8SIM - chains B and A of the 8 polymer chains in the assembly; structure by electron microscopy, 6.20 A resolution (low resolution: residue-level contacts below are approximate; hydrogen-bond / salt-bridge calls are withheld).

# Chain B
Molecule: Calmodulin-1
From: Homo sapiens
UniProtKB: P0DP23 (CALM1_HUMAN); residue numbers follow UniProt; this construct covers 1-149
Chain sequence (149 residues; each row starts with the number of its first residue):
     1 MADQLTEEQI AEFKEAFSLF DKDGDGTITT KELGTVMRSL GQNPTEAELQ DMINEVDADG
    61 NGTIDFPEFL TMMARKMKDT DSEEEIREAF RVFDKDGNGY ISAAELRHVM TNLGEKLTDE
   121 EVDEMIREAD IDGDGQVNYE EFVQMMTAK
Disordered / not traced: 1-5
Ion coordination: Ca2+ near Thr35 (its only coordinating residue here)
Swiss-Prot annotation at these positions:
  - binding site (Ca(2+)): Asp21, Asp23, Asp25, Thr27, Glu32, Asp57, Asp59, Asn61, Thr63, Glu68, Asp94, Asp96, Asn98, Tyr100, Glu105, Asp130, Asp132, Asp134, Gln136, Glu141
  - modified residue: Ala2 (N-acetylalanine), Lys22 (N6-acetyllysine), Thr45 (Phosphothreonine), Ser82 (Phosphoserine), Lys95 (N6-acetyllysine), Tyr100 (Phosphotyrosine), Ser102 (Phosphoserine), Thr111 (Phosphothreonine), Lys116 (N6,N6,N6-trimethyllysine), Tyr139 (Phosphotyrosine)
  - cross-link: Lys22 (Glycyl lysine isopeptide (Lys-Gly) (interchain with G-Cter in SUMO2))
  - natural variant: Asn54 (N54I: In CPVT4), Phe90 (F90L: In LQT14), Asn98 (N98S: In CPVT4), Asp130 (D130G: In LQT14), Glu141 (E141G: In LQT14; E141V: In LQT14), Phe142 (F142L: In LQT14)

# Chain A
Molecule: Potassium voltage-gated channel subfamily KQT member 1
From: Homo sapiens
UniProtKB: P51787 (KCNQ1_HUMAN); residue numbers follow UniProt; this construct covers 76-620
Chain sequence (557 residues; numbered 75 to 631; the number before each row is that of its first residue):
    75 MASDLGPRPP VSLDPRVSIY STRRPVLART HVQGRVYNFL ERPTGWKCFV YHFAVFLIVL
   135 VCLIFSVLST IEQYAALATG TLFWMEIVLV VFFGTEYVVR LWSAGCRSKY VGLWGRLRFA
   195 RKPISIIDLI VVVASMVVLC VGSKGQVFAT SAIRGIRFLQ ILRMLHVDRQ GGTWRLLGSV
   255 VFIHRQELIT TLYIGFLGLI FSSYFVYLAE KDAVNESGRV EFGSYADALW WGVVTVTTIG
   315 YGDKVPQTWV GKTIASCFSV FAISFFALPA GILGSGFALK VQQKQRQKHF NRQIPAAASL
   375 IQTAWRCYAA ENPDSSTWKI YIRKAPRSHT LLSPSPKPKK SVVVKKKKFK LDKDNGVTPG
   435 EKMLTVPHIT CDPPEERRLD HFSVDGYDSS VRKSPTLLEV SMPHFMRTNS FAEDLDLEGE
   495 TLLTPITHIS QLREHHRATI KVIRRMQYFV AKKKFQQARK PYDVRDVIEQ YSQGHLNLMV
   555 RIKELQRRLD QSIGKPSLFI SVSEKSKDRG SNTIGARLNR VEDKVTQLDQ RLALITDMLH
   615 QLLSLHSNSL EVLFQGP
Disordered / not traced: 75-103, 219-222, 397-505, 569-631
Differences from the reference sequence: initiating methionine (75); expression tag (621-631)
Swiss-Prot annotation at these positions:
  - region: Met238 to Gly246 (Interaction with KCNE3), Ala370 to Tyr382 (Interaction with CALM), Lys515 to Phe529 (Interaction with CALM), Pro535 to Leu572 (Interaction with KCNE1 C-terminus), Ile588 to Leu616 (Interaction with AKAP9), Gly589 to His620 (C-terminal assembly domain (tetramerization))
  - binding site (a 1,2-diacyl-sn-glycero-3-phospho-(1D-myo-inositol-4,5-bisphosphate)): Gln244
  - modified residue (Phosphoserine): Ser407, Ser409
  - glycosylation: Asn289 (N-linked (GlcNAc...) asparagine)
  - natural variant: Tyr111 (Y111C: In LQT1; uncertain significance), Glu115 (E115G: In LQT1), Pro117 (P117L: In LQT1; uncertain significance), Cys122 (C122Y: In LQT1), Phe127 (F127L: In LQT1; uncertain significance), Val133 (V133I: In LQT1), Leu134 (L134P: In LQT1; uncertain significance), Cys136 (C136F: In LQT1), Leu137 (L137F: In LQT1; uncertain significance), Ser140 (S140G: In ATFB3), Thr144 (T144A: In LQT1; uncertain significance), Glu146 (E146K: In LQT1; uncertain significance), 154 further natural variant entries in UniProt
  - mutagenesis: Arg231 (R231A: Strongly inhibits SLC5A3 transporter activity), Val324 (V324L: Has a voltage-gated potassium channel activity. Inhibition of voltage-gated potassium channel activity by KCNE4), Lys326 (K326R: Has a voltage-gated potassium channel activity. Disrupts KCNE4-mediated voltage-gated potassium channel activity inhibition), Thr327 (T327V: Has a voltage-gated potassium channel activity. Disrupts KCNE4-mediated voltage-gated potassium channel activity inhibition), Ile328 (I328L: Has a voltage-gated potassium channel activity. Inhibition of voltage-gated potassium channel activity by KCNE4), Ser338 (S338C: Inhibits voltage-gated potassium channel activity), Phe340 (F340C: Inhibits voltage-gated potassium channel activity), Ile375 (I375D: Reduced protein expression, probably due to misfolding and proteasomal degradation. No detectable electrophysiological activity. Reduced electrophysiological activity in the presence of KCNE1), Val516 (V516D: Reduced protein expression, probably due to misfolding and proteasomal degradation. Significantly reduced electrophysiological activity ...), Lys526 (K526N: Decreased interaction with PIP2 and calmodulin/CALM in the presence of calcium. Insensitive to gating modulation by calcified CALM. Impaired IKS current ...), Lys527 (K527N: Decreased interaction with PIP2 and calmodulin/CALM in the presence of calcium. Decreased interaction with PIP2 and CALM in the presence of calcium; when associated with N-526 ...), Gly589 (G589M: No effect), 4 further mutagenesis entries in UniProt

# Interface between chain B and chain A
Pairs across the interface - 57 pairs, chain B then chain A:
  Leu19(B) with His509(A); Thr513(A)
  Leu40(B) with Ile517(A)
  Gln42(B) with Tyr395(A)
  Glu46(B) with Gln547(A); Leu550(A); Asn551(A)
  Asp51(B) with Val524(A); Lys527(A); Lys528(A)
  Asn54(B) with Lys527(A)
  Glu55(B) with Lys527(A)
  Arg75(B) with Arg519(A); Phe523(A)
  Glu85(B) with Lys526(A); Phe529(A); Gln530(A); Arg533(A)
  Ile86(B) with Leu374(A); Ile375(A)
  Arg87(B) with Lys183(A)
  Ala89(B) with Leu374(A)
  Phe90(B) with Ile375(A)
  Val92(B) with Gln367(A); Ile368(A)
  Phe93(B) with Ile368(A)
  Gly97(B) with Arg116(A)
  Asn98(B) with Asn112(A); Arg116(A); Cys180(A)
  Gly99(B) with Ser182(A)
  Tyr100(B) with Cys180(A)
  Val109(B) with Ala372(A)
  Met110(B) with Gln376(A)
  Leu113(B) with Pro369(A); Ala372(A); Gln376(A)
  Gly114(B) with Gln376(A)
  Glu115(B) with Gln376(A); Arg380(A)
  Leu117(B) with Gln376(A)
  Thr118(B) with Ile394(A)
  Glu120(B) with Ser390(A); Thr391(A)
  Glu121(B) with Trp379(A); Arg380(A); Thr391(A)
  Glu124(B) with Trp379(A)
  Met125(B) with Trp379(A)
  Glu128(B) with Trp379(A)
  Gln136(B) with Ser182(A)
  Asn138(B) with Ser182(A)
  Tyr139(B) with Ser182(A)
  Met145(B) with Tyr382(A)
  Met146(B) with Tyr382(A)
  Lys149(B) with Tyr382(A); Glu385(A)
Also at the interface, not in a pair above, chain B (44 interface residues in all): Gly41, Met52, Met77, Glu88, Arg91, Val137, Glu140
Also at the interface, not in a pair above, chain A (44 interface residues in all): Arg181, Arg192, Ala371, Ala378, Ala383, Ser389, Arg507, Met520, Tyr522

# In short
The chain B/chain A interface involves 44 residues from each chain. Curated annotation (UniProt) lists 20
Ca2+-binding residues on chain B; residue binding
1,2-diacyl-sn-glycero-3-phospho-(1D-myo-inositol-4,5-bisphosphate) Gln244(A) and 16 mutagenesis sites on chain
A.
Chain B is Calmodulin-1 and chain A is Potassium voltage-gated channel subfamily KQT member 1, both from Homo
sapiens; the structure, KCNQ1 with voltage sensor in the intermediate conformation, was determined by electron
microscopy together with 8SIK and 8SIN from the same study.
